8WKQ - chains t and u of the 103 polymer chains in the assembly; structure by electron microscopy, 3.80 A resolution.

# Chain t (and u)
Name: Flagellar M-ring protein
From: Salmonella enterica subsp. enterica serovar Typhimurium str. LT2
Notes: chain u of this document is another copy of the same molecule, construct and numbering; everything in this record applies to it too
Reference sequence: P15928 (FLIF_SALTY); numbering as in UniProt (aligned over 1-560)
Chain sequence (560 residues; row label = number of the first residue in the row):
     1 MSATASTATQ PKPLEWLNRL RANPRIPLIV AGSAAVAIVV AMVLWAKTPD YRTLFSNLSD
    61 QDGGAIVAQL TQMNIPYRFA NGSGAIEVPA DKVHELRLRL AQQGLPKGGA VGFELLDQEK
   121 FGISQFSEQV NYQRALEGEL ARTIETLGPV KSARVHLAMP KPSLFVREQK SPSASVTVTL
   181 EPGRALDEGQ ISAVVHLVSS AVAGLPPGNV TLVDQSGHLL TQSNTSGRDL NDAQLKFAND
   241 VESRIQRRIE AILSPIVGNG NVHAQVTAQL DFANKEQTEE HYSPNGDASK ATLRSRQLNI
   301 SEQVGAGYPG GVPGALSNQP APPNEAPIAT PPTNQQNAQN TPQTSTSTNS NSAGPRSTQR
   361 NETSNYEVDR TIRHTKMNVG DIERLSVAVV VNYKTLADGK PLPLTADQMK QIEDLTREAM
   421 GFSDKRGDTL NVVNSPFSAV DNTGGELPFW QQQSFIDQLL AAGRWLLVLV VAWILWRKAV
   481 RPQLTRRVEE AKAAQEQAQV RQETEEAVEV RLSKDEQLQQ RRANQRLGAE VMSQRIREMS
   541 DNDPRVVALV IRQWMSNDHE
Not modelled in the structure: 1-228, 306-352, 440-560

# Interface between chain t and chain u
Contacting residue pairs (102):
  Asn-231(t) with Phe-237(u); Val-379(u)
  Gln-234(t) with Asn-378(u), hydrogen bond
  Leu-235(t) with Phe-237(u), hydrophobic; Val-241(u), hydrophobic; Arg-244(u)
  Glu-242(t) with Arg-248(u), salt bridge
  His-263(t) with Pro-255(u)
  Gln-265(t) with Ala-251(u); Ile-252(u)
  Val-266(t) with Arg-248(u), hydrogen bond (backbone-side chain)
  Thr-267(t) with Arg-248(u), hydrogen bond; Glu-418(u); Ala-419(u); Gly-421(u)
  Gln-269(t) with Arg-426(u)
  Phe-272(t) with Asn-378(u)
  Ala-273(t) with Lys-376(u); Met-377(u), hydrophobic
  Asn-274(t) with His-374(u); Thr-375(u); Lys-376(u), hydrogen bond (backbone-backbone)
  Lys-275(t) with Arg-373(u); His-374(u); Thr-375(u)
  Glu-276(t) with Ile-372(u); Arg-373(u); His-374(u), hydrogen bond (backbone-backbone)
  Gln-277(t) with Thr-371(u); Ile-372(u); Arg-373(u)
  Thr-278(t) with Arg-370(u); Thr-371(u); Ile-372(u), hydrogen bond (backbone-backbone)
  Glu-279(t) with Arg-370(u); Thr-371(u)
  Glu-280(t) with Asp-369(u); Arg-370(u), hydrogen bond (backbone-backbone)
  Tyr-282(t) with Thr-292(u); Glu-367(u), hydrogen bond; Val-368(u); Asp-369(u), hydrogen bond (backbone-side chain)
  Ser-283(t) with Thr-292(u), hydrogen bond (backbone-side chain)
  Pro-284(t) with Ser-289(u); Lys-290(u); Thr-292(u)
  Asn-285(t) with Ala-291(u); Thr-292(u); Leu-293(u), hydrogen bond (side chain-backbone)
  Gly-286(t) with Ala-288(u); Ala-291(u)
  Ala-353(t) with Val-304(u), hydrophobic
  Gly-354(t) with Val-304(u); Gly-305(u)
  Pro-355(t) with Val-304(u)
  Arg-356(t) with Gln-303(u); Val-304(u), hydrogen bond (backbone-backbone)
  Ser-357(t) with Glu-302(u)
  Thr-358(t) with Ser-301(u); Glu-302(u), hydrogen bond (backbone-backbone)
  Gln-359(t) with Ile-300(u)
  Arg-360(t) with Leu-298(u); Asn-299(u); Ile-300(u), hydrogen bond (backbone-backbone)
  Asn-361(t) with Leu-298(u); Asn-299(u)
  Glu-362(t) with Arg-296(u); Gln-297(u); Leu-298(u), hydrogen bond (backbone-backbone)
  Thr-363(t) with Arg-296(u); Gln-297(u), hydrogen bond
  Ser-364(t) with Ser-295(u); Arg-296(u), hydrogen bond (backbone-backbone)
  Asn-365(t) with Arg-294(u)
  Tyr-366(t) with Leu-293(u); Arg-294(u), hydrogen bond (backbone-backbone)
  Glu-367(t) with Arg-294(u)
  Val-368(t) with Thr-292(u); Leu-293(u); Arg-294(u)
  Met-377(t) with Arg-373(u)
  Arg-384(t) with Gly-421(u), hydrogen bond (side chain-backbone); Ser-423(u); Arg-426(u)
  Ser-386(t) with Glu-418(u), hydrogen bond (side chain-backbone); Gly-421(u)
  Val-387(t) with Glu-418(u)
  Ala-388(t) with Ile-252(u), hydrophobic; Glu-418(u)
  Val-390(t) with Pro-255(u), hydrophobic; Ile-256(u), hydrophobic
  Thr-429(t) with Glu-418(u), hydrogen bond
  Asn-431(t) with Asp-414(u); Glu-418(u)
  Val-433(t) with Leu-415(u), hydrophobic
  Ser-435(t) with Ile-256(u); Gln-411(u), hydrogen bond
  Phe-437(t) with Pro-255(u)
  Ser-438(t) with Pro-255(u), hydrogen bond (backbone-backbone); Ile-256(u), hydrogen bond (side chain-backbone); Val-257(u); Gly-258(u)
Also at the interface, not in a pair above, chain t (56 interface residues in all): Asp-232, His-281, Leu-430, Asn-434, Pro-436
Also at the interface, not in a pair above, chain u (52 interface residues in all): Asp-240, Gly-380, Phe-422

# In short
56 residues of chain t and 52 residues of chain u are in contact; the contacts include 24 hydrogen bonds and 1
salt bridge. Polar contacts include Glu-242(t)/Arg-248(u), Gln-234(t)/Asn-378(u) and Val-266(t)/Arg-248(u).
Both chains are Flagellar M-ring protein (Salmonella enterica subsp. enterica serovar Typhimurium str. LT2).
Entry 8WKQ (Cryo-EM structure of the MS ring (C1) with export apparatus and proximal rod within the flagellar
...) was determined by electron microscopy, deposited together with 8WHT, 8WIW, 8WK3, 8WK4, 8WKI, 8WKK and 11
further entries.
